PDB entry 7UGQ | electron microscopy, 3.40 A resolution | chains A and J of the 18 polymer chains in the assembly

# Chain A
Name: Envelope glycoprotein gp120
Organism: Human immunodeficiency virus 1
Reference sequence: D7S1H2 (D7S1H2_9HIV1); residues 33-506 here correspond to UniProt positions 32-505 (UniProt number = residue number - 1)
Amino-acid sequence (447 residues; row label = number of the first residue in the row; note: 31 numbers in that range are skipped by the numbering (no residue carries them; nothing is unmodelled there); a row labelled like 321A-321C holds insertion residues (321A, then the next letters in order)):
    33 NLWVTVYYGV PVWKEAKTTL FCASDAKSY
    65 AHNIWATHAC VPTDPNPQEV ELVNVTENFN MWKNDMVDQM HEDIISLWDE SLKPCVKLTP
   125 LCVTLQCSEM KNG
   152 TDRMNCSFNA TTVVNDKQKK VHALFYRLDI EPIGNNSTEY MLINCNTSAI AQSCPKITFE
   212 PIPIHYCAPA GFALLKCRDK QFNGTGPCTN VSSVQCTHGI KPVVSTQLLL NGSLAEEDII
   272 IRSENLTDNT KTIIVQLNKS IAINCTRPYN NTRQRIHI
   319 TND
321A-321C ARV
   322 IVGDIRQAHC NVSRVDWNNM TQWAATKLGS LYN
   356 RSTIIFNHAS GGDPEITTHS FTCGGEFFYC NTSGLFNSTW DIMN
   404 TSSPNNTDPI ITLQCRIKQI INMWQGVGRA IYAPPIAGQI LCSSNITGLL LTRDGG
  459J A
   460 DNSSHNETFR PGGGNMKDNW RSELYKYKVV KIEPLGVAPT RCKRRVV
Differences from the reference sequence: conflict Asn33 (Asp32 in D7S1H2), Val496 (Ile495 in D7S1H2), Arg500 (Lys499 in D7S1H2), Cys501 (Ala500 in D7S1H2), Lys502 (Arg501 in D7S1H2)
Disulfide bonds: Cys54-Cys74, Cys119-Cys205, Cys126-Cys196, Cys131-Cys157, Cys218-Cys247, Cys228-Cys239, Cys296-Cys331, Cys378-Cys445, Cys385-Cys418
Glycans and other covalent adducts: N-acetylglucosamine (NAG) linked to Asn88, Asn156, Asn160, Asn197, Asn234, Asn241, Asn262, Asn276, Asn289, Asn295, Asn301, Asn340, Asn354, Asn386, Asn392, Asn448, Asn461; glycan linked to Asn332, Asn465
What the authors report for this chain:
  - post-translational modification sites: Asn197, Asn234, Asn276, Asn354, Asn386, Asn392, Asn461, Asn465

# Chain J
Name: BG24 with an inferred germline CDRL1 Fab light chain
Organism: Homo sapiens
Notes: antibody fragment or engineered binder
Amino-acid sequence (105 residues; each row starts with the number of its first residue):
     2 SALTQPRSVS GSPGQSVNIS CTGTSSDVGG YNYVSWYQQH PGRAPKLIIY EVNRRPSGVS
    62 DRFSGSKSGN TASLTISGLR TEDEADYFCS AFEYFGGGTK LTVLS
Disulfide bonds: Cys22-Cys90
Residues lining bound ligands: N-acetylglucosamine (NAG; 2-acetamido-2-deoxy-beta-D-glucopyranose): Ala3, Leu4, Thr5

# Chain A / chain J interface
Contacting residue pairs (8; chain A residue first):
  Thr278(A) with Phe93(J)
  Asn280(A) with Glu94(J), hydrogen bond
  Arg456(A) with Glu94(J), salt bridge
  Gly458(A) with Glu94(J)
  Gly459(A) with Glu94(J), hydrogen bond (backbone-side chain); Tyr95(J)
  Ala459J(A) with Tyr95(J), hydrogen bond (backbone-side chain)
  Asn461(A) with Ala3(J)
Interface residues without a listed pair, chain A (8 interface residues in all): Asp279
Interface residues without a listed pair, chain J (6 interface residues in all): Ser2, Asp28

# Overview
8 residues of chain A face 6 of chain J across their interface, with 3 hydrogen bonds and 1 salt bridge. Polar
contacts include Arg456(A)-Glu94(J), Asn280(A)-Glu94(J) and Gly459(A)-Glu94(J). Bound to chain J:
N-acetylglucosamine. The paper reports modification sites Asn197(A), Asn234(A) and Asn276(A) among others.
Chain A is Envelope glycoprotein gp120 (Human immunodeficiency virus 1) and chain J is BG24 with an inferred
germline CDRL1 Fab light chain (Homo sapiens); the structure, Cryo-EM structure of BG24 Fabs with an inferred
germline CDRL1 and 10-1074 Fabs in complex with ..., was determined by electron microscopy, deposited together
with 7UGM, 7UGP, 7UGN and 7UGO.
